PDB entry 7AOC | electron microscopy, 3.84 A resolution | chains A and H of the 12 polymer chains in the assembly

Chain A:
Name: DNA-directed RNA polymerase I subunit rpa1
Organism: Schizosaccharomyces pombe (strain 972 / ATCC 24843)
Notes: EC 2.7.7.6
Reference sequence: P15398 (RPA1_SCHPO); numbering as in UniProt (aligned over 1-1689)
Sequence (1689 residues; row label = number of the first residue in the row):
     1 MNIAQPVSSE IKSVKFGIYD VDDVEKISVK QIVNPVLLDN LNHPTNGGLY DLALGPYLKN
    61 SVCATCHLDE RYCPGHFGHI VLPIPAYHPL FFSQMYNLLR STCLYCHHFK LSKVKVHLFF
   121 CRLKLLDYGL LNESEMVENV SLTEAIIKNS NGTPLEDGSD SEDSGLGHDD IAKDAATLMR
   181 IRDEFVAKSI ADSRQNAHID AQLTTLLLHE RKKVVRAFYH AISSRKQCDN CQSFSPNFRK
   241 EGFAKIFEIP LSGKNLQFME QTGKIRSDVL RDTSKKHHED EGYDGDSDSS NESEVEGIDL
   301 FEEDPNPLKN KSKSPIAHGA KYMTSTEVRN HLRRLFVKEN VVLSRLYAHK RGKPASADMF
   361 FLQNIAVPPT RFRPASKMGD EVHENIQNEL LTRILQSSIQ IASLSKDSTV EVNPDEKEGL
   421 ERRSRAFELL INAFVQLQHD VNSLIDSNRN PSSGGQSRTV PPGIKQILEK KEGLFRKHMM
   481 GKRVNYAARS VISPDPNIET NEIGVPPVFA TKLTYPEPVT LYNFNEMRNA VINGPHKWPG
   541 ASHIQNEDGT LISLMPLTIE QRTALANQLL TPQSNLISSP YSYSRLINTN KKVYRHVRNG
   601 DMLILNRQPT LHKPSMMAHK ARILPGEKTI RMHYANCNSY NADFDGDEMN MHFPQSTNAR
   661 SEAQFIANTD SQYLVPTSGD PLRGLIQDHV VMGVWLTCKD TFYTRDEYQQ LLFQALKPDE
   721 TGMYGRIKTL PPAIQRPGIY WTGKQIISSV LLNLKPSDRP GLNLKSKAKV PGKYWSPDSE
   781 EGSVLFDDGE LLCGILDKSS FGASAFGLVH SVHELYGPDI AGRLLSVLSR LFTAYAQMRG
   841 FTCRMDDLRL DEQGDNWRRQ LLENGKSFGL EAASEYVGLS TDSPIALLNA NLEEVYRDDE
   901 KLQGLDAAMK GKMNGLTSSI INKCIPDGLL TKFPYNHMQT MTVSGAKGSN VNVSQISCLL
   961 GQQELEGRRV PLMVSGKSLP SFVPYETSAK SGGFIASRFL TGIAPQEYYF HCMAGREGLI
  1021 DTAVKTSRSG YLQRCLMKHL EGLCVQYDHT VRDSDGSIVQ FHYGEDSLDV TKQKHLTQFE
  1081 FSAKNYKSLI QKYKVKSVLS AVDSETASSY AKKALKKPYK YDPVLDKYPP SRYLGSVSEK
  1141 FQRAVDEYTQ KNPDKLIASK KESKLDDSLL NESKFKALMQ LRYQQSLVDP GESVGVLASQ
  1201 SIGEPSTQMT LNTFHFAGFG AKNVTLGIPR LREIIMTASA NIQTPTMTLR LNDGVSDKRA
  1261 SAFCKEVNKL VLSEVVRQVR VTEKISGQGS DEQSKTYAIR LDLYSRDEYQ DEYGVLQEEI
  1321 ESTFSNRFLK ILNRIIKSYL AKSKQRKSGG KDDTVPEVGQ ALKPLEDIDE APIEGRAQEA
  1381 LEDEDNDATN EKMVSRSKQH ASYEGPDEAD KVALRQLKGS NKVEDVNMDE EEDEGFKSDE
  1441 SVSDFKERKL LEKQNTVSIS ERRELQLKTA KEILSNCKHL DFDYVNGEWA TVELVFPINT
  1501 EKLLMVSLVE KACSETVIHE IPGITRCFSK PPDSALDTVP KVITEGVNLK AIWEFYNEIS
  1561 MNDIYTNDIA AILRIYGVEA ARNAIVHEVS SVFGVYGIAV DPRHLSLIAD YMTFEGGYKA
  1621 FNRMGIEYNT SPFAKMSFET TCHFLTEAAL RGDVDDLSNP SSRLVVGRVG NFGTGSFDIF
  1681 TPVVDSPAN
Not modelled in the structure: 143-171, 196-202, 259-320, 348-353, 412-420, 452-460, 1023-1029, 1159-1161, 1214-1222, 1285-1295, 1346-1475, 1532-1536, 1682-1689
Bound ions: Zn2+ site 1: Tyr19 (shared with 2 residues of chain B); Zn2+ site 2: Cys63, Cys66, Cys73, His76; Zn2+ site 3: Cys103, Cys106, Cys228, Cys231
Swiss-Prot annotation at these positions:
  - region: Pro1005 to Glu1017 (Bridging helix)
  - binding site (Zn(2+)): Cys63, Cys66, Cys73, His76
  - binding site (Mg(2+)): Asp643, Asp645, Asp647
  - modified residue (Phosphoserine): Ser159, Ser161, Ser1438, Ser1441
What the authors report for this chain:
  - conformationally variable residues (domain motion): Lys226, Arg425, Ser1338

Chain H:
Name: DNA-directed RNA polymerases I, II, and III subunit RPABC3
Organism: Schizosaccharomyces pombe (strain 972 / ATCC 24843)
Reference sequence: Q92399 (RPAB3_SCHPO); residues 1-125 here = UniProt positions 1-125
Sequence (125 residues; row label = number of the first residue in the row):
     1 MSESVLLDEI FTVTSVDKQK YQRVSRITAV SGQNDMNLTL DINSQIYPLE KDATFSLQIT
    61 SNLNSPDLKE AADYIMYGKV YRVEEAKDEK VSVYVSFGGL LMAIEGSHRK LYRLSLDHVY
   121 LLLRR
Not modelled in the structure: 1-2
Swiss-Prot annotation at these positions:
  - region: Asp17 to Thr39 (Non-specific ssDNA binding)

Interface between chain A and chain H:
Residue-residue contacts - 44 pairs, chain A then chain H:
  Lys699(A) - Tyr21(H)
  Lys699(A) - Val24(H)
  Lys699(A) - Arg26(H)
  Lys699(A) - Asp41(H)  salt bridge
  Lys699(A) - Leu100(H)
  Asp700(A) - Tyr21(H)
  Asp700(A) - Arg23(H)  hydrogen bond (backbone-side chain)
  Phe702(A) - Val24(H)  hydrophobic
  Phe702(A) - Asn43(H)
  Phe702(A) - Leu100(H)  hydrophobic
  Pro731(A) - Tyr77(H)  hydrophobic
  Pro732(A) - Tyr77(H)
  Ala733(A) - Met76(H)
  Ala733(A) - Tyr77(H)  hydrogen bond (backbone-backbone)
  Ala733(A) - Phe97(H)
  Ile734(A) - Ile75(H)
  Ile734(A) - Met76(H)  hydrophobic
  Gln735(A) - Ile75(H)  hydrogen bond (backbone-backbone)
  Gln735(A) - Tyr77(H)
  Gln735(A) - Tyr120(H)
  Arg736(A) - Leu68(H)  hydrogen bond (side chain-backbone)
  Arg736(A) - Ala72(H)  hydrogen bond (side chain-backbone)
  Arg736(A) - Tyr74(H)
  Arg736(A) - Ile75(H)  hydrogen bond (backbone-backbone)
  Pro737(A) - Ile46(H)
  Thr742(A) - Gly98(H)
  Lys744(A) - Gly99(H)
  Tyr774(A) - Lys20(H)  hydrogen bond (backbone-side chain)
  Trp775(A) - Lys20(H)
  Trp775(A) - Tyr21(H)
  Ser776(A) - Gln19(H)  hydrogen bond
  Glu780(A) - Arg26(H)
  Leu785(A) - Tyr81(H)  hydrophobic
  Asp788(A) - Lys79(H)  salt bridge
  Leu792(A) - Tyr81(H)  hydrophobic
  Leu792(A) - Ser96(H)  hydrogen bond (backbone-side chain)
  Leu792(A) - Gly99(H)
  Cys793(A) - Leu101(H)  hydrophobic
  Lys932(A) - Lys20(H)
  Phe933(A) - Lys20(H)
  Pro934(A) - Lys20(H)
  Tyr935(A) - Lys20(H)  hydrogen bond (side chain-backbone)
  Tyr935(A) - Tyr21(H)
  Tyr935(A) - Gln22(H)
Interface residues without a listed pair, chain A (30 interface residues in all): Cys698, Gln745, Lys765, Glu781, Asp787, Glu790
Interface residues without a listed pair, chain H (30 interface residues in all): Lys69, Ala71, Asp73, Arg82, His118

In short:
Chain A and chain H each contribute 30 residues to their interface, with 10 hydrogen bonds and 2 salt bridges.
Polar pairs include Lys699(A)-Asp41(H), Asp788(A)-Lys79(H) and Asp700(A)-Arg23(H). UniProt lists 4
Zn2+-binding residues and 3 Mg2+-binding residues on chain A. From the paper: conformational variability at
Lys226(A), Arg425(A) and Ser1338(A).
Here chain A is DNA-directed RNA polymerase I subunit rpa1 and chain H is DNA-directed RNA polymerases I, II,
and III subunit RPABC3, both from Schizosaccharomyces pombe (strain 972 / ATCC 24843). Entry 7AOC
(Schizosaccharomyces pombe RNA polymerase I (monomer)) was determined by electron microscopy (same publication
as 7AOD and 7AOE).
